PDB entry 9B18 | electron microscopy, 2.30 A resolution | chains B and C of the 4 polymer chains in the assembly

# Chain B
Protein: viral protein 3
Source organism: enterovirus D68
UniProt: A0A097BW12 (A0A097BW12_9ENTO); residues 1-247 here correspond to UniProt positions 318-564 (UniProt number = residue number + 317)
Chain sequence (247 residues; numbered 1 to 247; the number before each row is that of its first residue):
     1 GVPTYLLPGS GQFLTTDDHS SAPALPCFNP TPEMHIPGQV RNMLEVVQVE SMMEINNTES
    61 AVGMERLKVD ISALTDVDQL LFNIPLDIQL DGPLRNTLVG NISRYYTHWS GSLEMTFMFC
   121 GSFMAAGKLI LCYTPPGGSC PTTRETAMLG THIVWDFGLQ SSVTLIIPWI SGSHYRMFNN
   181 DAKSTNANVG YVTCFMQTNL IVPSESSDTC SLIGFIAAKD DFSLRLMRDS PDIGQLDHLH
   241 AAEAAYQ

# Chain C
Protein: viral protein 2
Source organism: enterovirus D68
UniProt: A0A0A7X639 (A0A0A7X639_9ENTO); residues 1-248 here correspond to UniProt positions 70-317 (UniProt number = residue number + 69)
Chain sequence (248 residues; numbered 1 to 248; the number before each row is that of its first residue):
     1 SPSAEACGYS DRVLQLKLGN SAIVTQEAAN YCCAYGEWPN YLPDHEAVAI DKPTQPETAT
    61 DRFYTLKSVK WETGSTGWWW KLPDALNNIG MFGQNVQHHY LYRSGFLIHV QCNATKFHQG
   121 ALLVVAIPEH QRGAHNTNTS PGFDDIMKGE EGGTFNHPYV LDDGTSLACA TIFPHQWINL
   181 RTNNSATIVL PWMNAAPMDF PLRHNQWTLA IIPVVPLGTR TTSSMVPITV SIAPMCCEFN
   241 GLRHAITQ
Not modelled in the structure: 1-9, 248

# How chain B and chain C interact
Contacting residue pairs (82; chain B residue first):
  Met34(B) with Glu46(C); Asn194(C); Ala195(C); Ala196(C); Pro197(C)
  His35(B) with Glu37(C), salt bridge; Glu46(C), hydrogen bond (backbone-side chain)
  Pro37(B) with Tyr35(C), hydrophobic; Glu37(C); Pro191(C), hydrophobic; Trp192(C); Met193(C)
  Gly38(B) with Tyr35(C)
  Val46(B) with Ile172(C), hydrophobic
  Val49(B) with Thr171(C); Ile172(C), hydrophobic
  Glu50(B) with Thr171(C), hydrogen bond (backbone-side chain)
  Ser51(B) with Ala168(C); Thr171(C)
  Met52(B) with Leu167(C); Ala168(C), hydrogen bond (backbone-backbone); Trp177(C), hydrophobic; Val214(C), hydrophobic
  Glu54(B) with Tyr159(C), hydrogen bond
  Gly63(B) with Tyr159(C)
  Met64(B) with Pro158(C), hydrophobic; Tyr159(C); Leu167(C), hydrophobic; Ile212(C), hydrophobic; Pro213(C)
  Arg66(B) with Tyr159(C)
  Leu67(B) with Leu167(C), hydrophobic
  Lys68(B) with Val214(C); Pro216(C)
  Asn96(B) with Ser166(C), hydrogen bond; Ala168(C); Cys169(C)
  Thr97(B) with Cys169(C)
  Leu98(B) with Cys169(C), hydrogen bond (backbone-side chain); Ile172(C), hydrophobic
  Asn101(B) with Cys169(C)
  Met118(B) with Trp177(C), hydrophobic; Asn179(C)
  Phe119(B) with Asn179(C), hydrogen bond (backbone-side chain); Arg181(C)
  Cys120(B) with Gln119(C); Asn179(C); Val215(C), hydrophobic
  Gly121(B) with Gln119(C); Arg181(C)
  Ser122(B) with Lys116(C); Phe117(C); His118(C); Gln119(C); Arg181(C), hydrogen bond (backbone-side chain)
  Phe123(B) with Lys116(C), hydrogen bond (backbone-backbone); Arg181(C)
  Met124(B) with Lys116(C), hydrogen bond (backbone-backbone); Phe117(C), hydrophobic
  Ala125(B) with Arg181(C), hydrogen bond (backbone-side chain)
  Phe157(B) with Arg181(C)
  Gly158(B) with Arg181(C), hydrogen bond (backbone-side chain)
  Ser161(B) with Thr182(C)
  Val202(B) with Arg220(C)
  Pro203(B) with Phe117(C), hydrophobic; Arg220(C), hydrogen bond (backbone-side chain)
  Ser204(B) with Arg220(C), hydrogen bond (backbone-side chain)
  Glu205(B) with Phe117(C); Thr219(C), hydrogen bond (backbone-side chain); Arg220(C), hydrogen bond (backbone-backbone); Thr221(C), hydrogen bond (backbone-backbone)
  Ser206(B) with Phe117(C); Arg220(C), hydrogen bond (backbone-side chain)
  Ser207(B) with Gln119(C), hydrogen bond
  Asp208(B) with Arg220(C), salt bridge
  Thr209(B) with Gln119(C), hydrogen bond (backbone-side chain)
  Cys210(B) with Gln119(C)
  Ile213(B) with Trp177(C), hydrophobic; Val214(C), hydrophobic; Val215(C), hydrophobic
  Phe215(B) with Trp177(C), hydrophobic
  His240(B) with Asn138(C), hydrogen bond
Also at the interface, not in a pair above, chain B (45 interface residues in all): Ile36, Leu159, Ser211
Also at the interface, not in a pair above, chain C (39 interface residues in all): Ser75, Thr76, Gly120, Ala121

# Summary
Chain B and chain C form an interface of 45 and 39 residues respectively, with 21 hydrogen bonds and 2 salt
bridges. Among the polar pairs are His35(B)-Glu37(C), Asp208(B)-Arg220(C) and His35(B)-Glu46(C).
Here chain B is viral protein 3 and chain C is viral protein 2, both from enterovirus D68. Entry 9B18 (EV-D68
in complex with inhibitor Jun11-53-7) was determined by electron microscopy.
